Entry 9CK5 (electron microscopy, 3.00 A resolution); this record covers chains D and O of the 16 polymer chains in the assembly.

== Chain D ==
Name: RuBisCO large subunit
From: Anthoceros agrestis
Notes: EC 4.1.1.39
Amino-acid sequence (475 residues; numbered 1 to 475; the number before each row is that of its first residue):
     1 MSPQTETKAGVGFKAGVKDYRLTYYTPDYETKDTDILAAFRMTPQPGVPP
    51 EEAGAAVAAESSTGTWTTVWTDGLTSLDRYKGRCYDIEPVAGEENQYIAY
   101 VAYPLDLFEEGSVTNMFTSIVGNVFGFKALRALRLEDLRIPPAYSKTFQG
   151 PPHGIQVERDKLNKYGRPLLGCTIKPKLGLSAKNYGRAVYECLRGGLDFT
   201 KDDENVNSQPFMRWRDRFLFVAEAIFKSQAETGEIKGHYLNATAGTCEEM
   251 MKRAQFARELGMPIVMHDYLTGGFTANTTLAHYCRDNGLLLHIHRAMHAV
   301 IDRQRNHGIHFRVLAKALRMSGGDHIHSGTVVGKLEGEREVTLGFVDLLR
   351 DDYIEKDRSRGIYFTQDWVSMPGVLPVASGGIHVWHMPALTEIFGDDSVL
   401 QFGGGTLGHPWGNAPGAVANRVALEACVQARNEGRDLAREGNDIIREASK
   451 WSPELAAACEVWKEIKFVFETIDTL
Unresolved in the structure: 1-11
Modified / non-standard residues: Lys201 (lysine nz-carboxylic acid; KCX)
Metal / ion sites: Mg2+: Lys201, Glu204 (together with 2-carboxyarabinitol-1,5-diphosphate)
Residues lining bound ligands:
  - 2-carboxyarabinitol-1,5-diphosphate (CAP), molecule 1: Thr65, Trp66, Asn123
  - 2-carboxyarabinitol-1,5-diphosphate (CAP), molecule 2: Thr173, Lys175, Lys177, Lys201, Glu204, His294, Arg295, His298, His327, Gly329, Lys334, Leu335, Ser379, Gly380, Gly381, Gly403, Gly404

== Chain O ==
Name: RuBisCO small subunit
From: Anthoceros agrestis
Amino-acid sequence (125 residues; numbered 1 to 125; the number before each row is that of its first residue):
     1 MQVWNPIDNPKFETLSYLPPLTDNQIAREIDYMLRNKWIPCLEFDPSGTI
    51 TTLPGQPGYYGGRYWTMWKLPMFGCNNAGYVLREIEHCKNAYPGCFIRVL
   101 GFDNIRQVQCCAFIVHKPQHHHHHH
Unresolved in the structure: 119-125

== How chain D and chain O interact ==
Contacting residue pairs (8; chain D residue first):
  Gly12(D) with Phe73(O)
  Trp70(D) with Leu70(O), hydrophobic
  Gly73(D) with Phe73(O); Asn104(O)
  Leu74(D) with Asn104(O); Gln107(O)
  Thr75(D) with Gln107(O)
  Ser76(D) with Asn104(O)
Other interface residues (no listed pair), chain O (6 interface residues in all): Met67, Pro71

== Summary ==
The chain D/chain O interface involves 6 residues from each chain. Ligands of chain D:
2-carboxyarabinitol-1,5-diphosphate. The Mg2+ site is built by Lys201(D) and Glu204(D).
Chain D is RuBisCO large subunit and chain O is RuBisCO small subunit, both from Anthoceros agrestis; the
structure, Anthoceros agrestis Rubisco assembled with RbcX1, RbcX2, Raf1, Raf2 and BSD2, was determined by
electron microscopy, deposited together with 9CHZ, 9CI1 and 9CI2.
